PDB entry 1SFD | X-ray diffraction, 0.99 A resolution | chain A

[Chain A]
Protein: Amicyanin
Source organism: Paracoccus denitrificans
UniProt: P22364 (AMCY_PARDE); residues 1-105 here correspond to UniProt positions 27-131 (UniProt number = residue number + 26)
Chain sequence (105 residues; numbered 1 to 105; the number before each row is that of its first residue):
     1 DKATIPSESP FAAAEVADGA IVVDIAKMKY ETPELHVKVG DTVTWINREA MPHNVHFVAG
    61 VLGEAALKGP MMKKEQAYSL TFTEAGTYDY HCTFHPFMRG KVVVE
Construct notes: engineered mutation Phe-94 (Pro120 in P22364)
Curated features (UniProtKB/Swiss-Prot):
  - binding site (Cu cation): His-53, Cys-92, His-95, Met-98
Bound ions: Cu ion: His-53, Cys-92, His-95

[Summary]
His-53, Cys-92 and His-95 coordinate a Cu ion ion. UniProt lists 4 Cu cation-binding residues.
Chain A is Amicyanin (Paracoccus denitrificans); the structure, oxidized form of amicyanin mutant P94F, was
determined by X-ray diffraction together with 1SF3, 1SF5 and 1SFH from the same study.
